Entry 8VBC (electron microscopy, 2.80 A resolution); this record covers chains A and F of the 3 polymer chains in the assembly.

# Chain A
Protein: HIV-1 reverse transcriptase/ribonuclease H P66 subunit
Source organism: Human immunodeficiency virus 1
Reference sequence: P03366 (POL_HV1B1); residues 1-555 here correspond to UniProt positions 600-1154 (UniProt number = residue number + 599)
Amino-acid sequence (557 residues; row label = number of the first residue in the row; numbers below 1 keep their minus sign (Met-1 is residue -1)):
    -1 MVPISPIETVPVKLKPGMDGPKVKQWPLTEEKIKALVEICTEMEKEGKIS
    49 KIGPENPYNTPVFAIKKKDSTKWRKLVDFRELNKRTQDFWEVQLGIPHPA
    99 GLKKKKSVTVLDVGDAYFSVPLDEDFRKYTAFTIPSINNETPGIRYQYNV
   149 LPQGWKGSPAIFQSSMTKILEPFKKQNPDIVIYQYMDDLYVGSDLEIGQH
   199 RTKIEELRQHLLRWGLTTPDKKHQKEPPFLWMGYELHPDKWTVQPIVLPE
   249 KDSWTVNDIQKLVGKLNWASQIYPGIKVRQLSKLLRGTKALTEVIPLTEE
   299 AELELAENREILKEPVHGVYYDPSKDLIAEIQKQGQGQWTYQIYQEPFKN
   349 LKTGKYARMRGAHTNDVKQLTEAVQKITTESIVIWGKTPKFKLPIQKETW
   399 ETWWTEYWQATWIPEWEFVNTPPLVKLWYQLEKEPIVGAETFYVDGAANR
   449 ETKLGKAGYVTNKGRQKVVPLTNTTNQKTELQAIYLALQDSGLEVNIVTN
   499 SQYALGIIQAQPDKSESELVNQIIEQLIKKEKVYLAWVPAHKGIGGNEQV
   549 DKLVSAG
Not modelled in the structure: -1 to 0, 539-555
Differences from the reference sequence: expression tag (-1 to 0); engineered mutation Ser280 (Cys879 in P03366), Asn498 (Asp1097 in P03366)
Metal / ion sites: Mg2+: Asp110, Val111, Asp185 (together with 2'-deoxyadenosine 5'-triphosphate)
Ligand contacts: 2'-deoxyadenosine 5'-triphosphate (DTP): Ile63, Lys65, Ser68, Lys70, Arg72, Leu74, Asp110, Val111, Gly112, Asp113, Ala114, Tyr115, Gln151, Met184, Asp185, Lys220
UniProt features mapped onto this chain:
  - region: Phe227 to His235 (RT 'primer grip')
  - motif: Trp398 to Trp414 (Tryptophan repeat motif)
  - binding site (Mg(2+)): Asp110, Asp185, Asp186, Asp443, Glu478, Asp549
  - site: Trp401 (Essential for RT p66/p51 heterodimerization), Trp414 (Essential for RT p66/p51 heterodimerization), Phe440, Tyr441 (Cleavage)
From the paper describing this entry:
  - binding site for 2'-deoxyadenosine 5'-triphosphate: Lys220
  - catalytic residues: Lys220 (proposed by the authors, not directly observed)
  - mutagenesis - K220L, K220M: decreased catalytic activity on 2'-deoxyadenosine 5'-triphosphate
  - mutagenesis - K220L, K220M: unchanged binding to 2'-deoxyadenosine 5'-triphosphate
  - mutagenesis - K220L, K220M: decreased growth

# Chain F
Molecule: 38-nt DNA strand
Sequence (38 nucleotides; numbered -4 to 33; the number before each row is that of its first residue; numbers below 1 keep their minus sign (DT-4 is residue -4)):
    -4 TAATTCCCCCCCTTCGGTGCTTTGCACCGAAGGGGGGG
Not modelled in the structure: -4 to -3
Modified residues: OMC (o2'-methylycytidine-5'-monophosphate) at position 2; OMC (o2'-methylycytidine-5'-monophosphate) at position 4
Metal / ion sites: Mg2+: DG33 (together with 2'-deoxyadenosine 5'-triphosphate)
Ligand contacts: 2'-deoxyadenosine 5'-triphosphate (DTP): DT0, DC1, DG33

# Chain A / chain F interface
Residue-residue contacts - 69 pairs, chain A then chain F:
  Trp24(A) with DT-1(F), stacking on the base
  Phe61(A) with DT0(F), sugar contact
  Ile63(A) with DT0(F), base contact
  Leu74(A) with DT0(F), base contact
  Asp76(A) with DT0(F), sugar contact
  Arg78(A) with DT-1(F), hydrogen bond to the base; DT0(F), salt bridge to the phosphate; DC1(F), phosphate contact
  Asn81(A) with DC1(F), sugar contact
  Glu89(A) with OMC_2(F), hydrogen bond to the sugar; DC3(F), phosphate contact
  Gln91(A) with DC3(F), sugar contact
  Leu92(A) with OMC_4(F), sugar contact
  Gly93(A) with OMC_4(F), sugar contact
  Ile94(A) with OMC_4(F), sugar contact; DG31(F), base contact
  Asp110(A) with DG33(F), phosphate contact
  Gln151(A) with DT0(F), base contact
  Gly152(A) with DT0(F), base contact; DC1(F), sugar contact
  Trp153(A) with DC1(F), sugar contact
  Lys154(A) with DC1(F), phosphate contact; OMC_2(F), phosphate contact
  Pro157(A) with OMC_2(F), sugar contact
  Tyr183(A) with DC3(F), base contact; DG32(F), hydrogen bond to the base; DG33(F), sugar contact
  Met184(A) with DG33(F), base contact
  Asp185(A) with DG33(F), sugar contact
  Met230(A) with DG32(F), sugar contact; DG33(F), sugar contact
  Gly231(A) with DG32(F), sugar contact
  Asn255(A) with DG28(F), phosphate contact; DG29(F), hydrogen bond to the phosphate
  Gln258(A) with DG28(F), sugar contact; DG29(F), sugar contact
  Lys259(A) with DG29(F), phosphate contact; DG30(F), salt bridge to the phosphate
  Gly262(A) with DG30(F), sugar contact
  Lys263(A) with DG30(F), phosphate contact; DG31(F), salt bridge to the phosphate
  Asn265(A) with DC6(F), hydrogen bond to the phosphate
  Trp266(A) with DG31(F), sugar contact
  Val276(A) with DC7(F), phosphate contact
  Ser280(A) with DC7(F), hydrogen bond to the phosphate; DT8(F), hydrogen bond to the phosphate
  Leu283(A) with DT8(F), phosphate contact
  Arg284(A) with DT8(F), salt bridge to the phosphate; DT9(F), phosphate contact
  Gly285(A) with DT9(F), hydrogen bond to the phosphate
  Leu289(A) with DG28(F), sugar contact
  Lys353(A) with DC7(F), salt bridge to the phosphate
  Met357(A) with DT8(F), phosphate contact
  Arg358(A) with DC23(F), salt bridge to the phosphate
  Gly359(A) with DC22(F), phosphate contact
  Ala360(A) with DA21(F), phosphate contact; DC22(F), hydrogen bond to the phosphate
  His361(A) with DA21(F), salt bridge to the phosphate
  Lys374(A) with DC6(F), salt bridge to the phosphate
  Arg448(A) with DG19(F), salt bridge to the phosphate
  Thr473(A) with DG19(F), sugar contact; DC20(F), hydrogen bond to the phosphate
  Gln475(A) with DT17(F), sugar contact; DC20(F), sugar contact
  Lys476(A) with DC20(F), phosphate contact
  Gln500(A) with DT17(F), base contact
  Tyr501(A) with DT17(F), hydrogen bond to the base; DC20(F), phosphate contact; DA21(F), hydrogen bond to the phosphate
Interface residues without a listed pair, chain A (56 interface residues in all): Val75, Tyr115, Gln161, Asp186, Lys281, Ala355, Arg356

# Overview
56 residues of chain A face 22 of chain F across their interface, with 12 hydrogen bonds, 9 salt bridges and 1
aromatic stacking contact. Polar pairs include Arg78(A)-DT-1(F), Tyr183(A)-DG32(F) and Tyr501(A)-DT17(F). The
paper reports the catalytic residue Lys220(A); K220L and K220M of chain A reduce catalytic activity on
2'-deoxyadenosine 5'-triphosphate.
Chain A is HIV-1 reverse transcriptase/ribonuclease H P66 subunit (Human immunodeficiency virus 1) and chain F
is a 38-nt DNA strand; the structure, Kinetic intermediate states of HIV-1 RT DNA synthesis captured by
cryo-EM, was determined by electron microscopy together with 8VB6, 8VB7, 8VB8, 8VB9, 8VBF, 8VBG, 8VBH and 8VBI
from the same study.
